PDB entry 2Q28 | X-ray diffraction, 1.74 A resolution | chains A and B

Chain A (and B):
Molecule: oxalyl-CoA decarboxylase
From: Escherichia coli
Notes: EC 4.1.1.8; chain B of this document is another copy of the same molecule, construct and numbering; everything in this record applies to it too
UniProt: P0AFI0 (OXC_ECOLI); residue numbers follow UniProt; this construct covers 1-564
Amino-acid sequence (564 residues; numbered 1 to 564; the number before each row is that of its first residue):
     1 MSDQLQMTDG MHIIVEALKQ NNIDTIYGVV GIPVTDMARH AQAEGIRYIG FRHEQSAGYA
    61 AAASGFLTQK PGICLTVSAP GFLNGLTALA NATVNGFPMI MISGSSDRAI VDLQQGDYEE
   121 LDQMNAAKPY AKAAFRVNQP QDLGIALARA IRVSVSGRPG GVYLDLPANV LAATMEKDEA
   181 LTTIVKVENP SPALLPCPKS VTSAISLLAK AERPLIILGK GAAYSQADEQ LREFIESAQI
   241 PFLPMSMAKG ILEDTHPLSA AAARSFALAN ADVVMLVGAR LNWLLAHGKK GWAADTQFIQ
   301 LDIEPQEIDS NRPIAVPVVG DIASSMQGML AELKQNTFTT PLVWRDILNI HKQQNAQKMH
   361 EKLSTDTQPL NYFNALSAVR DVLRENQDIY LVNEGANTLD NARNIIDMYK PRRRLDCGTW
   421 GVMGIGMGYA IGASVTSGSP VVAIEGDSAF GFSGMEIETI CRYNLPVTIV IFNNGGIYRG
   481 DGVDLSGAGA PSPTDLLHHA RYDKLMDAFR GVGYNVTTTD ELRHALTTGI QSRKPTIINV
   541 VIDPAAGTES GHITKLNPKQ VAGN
Unresolved in the structure: 1-4, 555-564
Curated features (UniProtKB/Swiss-Prot):
  - binding site (substrate): Ile32, Tyr118, Ala261 to Ser265, Asn355, Arg403, Asn404, Ser550 to His552
  - binding site (ADP): Arg158, Lys220, Arg280, Asp302, Ile322
  - binding site (thiamine diphosphate): Tyr372, Ala396 to Thr398, Gly421 to Met423, Ser448, Ala449, Tyr478
  - binding site (Mg(2+)): Asp447, Asn474, Gly476
Ion coordination: Mg2+: Asp447, Asn474, Gly476 (together with thiamine diphosphate)
Ligand contacts:
  - ADP (adenosine-5'-diphosphate): Asn95, Arg158, Pro159, Gly219, Lys220, Gly221, Tyr224, Ser225, Met245, Gly278, Ala279, Arg280, Asn282, Leu284, Asp302, Ile303, Glu304, Glu307, Gly320, Asp321, Ile322, Thr419
  - thiamine diphosphate (TPP): Val29, Val30, Gly31, Glu54, Val77, Pro80, Gly81, Asn84, Glu119, Tyr372, Gly395, Ala396, Asn397, Thr398, Gly421, Val422, Met423, Gly446, Asp447, Ser448, Ala449, Phe452, Asn474, Gly476, Ile477, Tyr478, Arg479

Interface between chain A and chain B:
Contacting residue pairs (34):
  Lys132(A) with Gln306(B)
  Ile145(A) with Asp309(B); Asn311(B)
  Arg149(A) with Gln306(B), hydrogen bond (side chain-backbone); Asp309(B); Ser310(B)
  Arg152(A) with Ile308(B); Asp309(B), salt bridge; Pro317(B)
  Val153(A) with Gln306(B)
  Ser156(A) with Pro305(B)
  Val185(A) with Pro313(B), hydrophobic
  Ala193(A) with Cys197(B), hydrogen bond (backbone-backbone)
  Leu194(A) with Leu195(B); Val319(B)
  Leu195(A) with Leu194(B); Leu195(B), hydrogen bond (backbone-backbone); Pro196(B)
  Pro196(A) with Leu195(B)
  Cys197(A) with Ala193(B), hydrogen bond (backbone-backbone)
  Pro305(A) with Ser156(B)
  Gln306(A) with Lys132(B); Arg149(B), hydrogen bond (backbone-side chain); Val153(B)
  Ile308(A) with Arg152(B)
  Asp309(A) with Ile145(B); Arg149(B); Arg152(B), salt bridge
  Ser310(A) with Arg149(B)
  Asn311(A) with Ile145(B)
  Pro313(A) with Val185(B), hydrophobic
  Pro317(A) with Arg152(B)
  Val319(A) with Pro192(B), hydrophobic; Leu194(B)
Interface residues without a listed pair, chain A (29 interface residues in all): Ala148, Gly157, Val187, Pro192, Pro198, Glu307, Arg312, Gly320
Interface residues without a listed pair, chain B (29 interface residues in all): Ala148, Gly157, Val187, Pro198, Glu307, Arg312, Gly320

Summary:
Chain A and chain B each contribute 29 residues to their interface, with 5 hydrogen bonds and 2 salt bridges.
Among the polar pairs are Arg152(A)-Asp309(B), Arg149(A)-Gln306(B) and Ala193(A)-Cys197(B). Ligands of chain
A: thiamine diphosphate and ADP.
Chain A and chain B are both oxalyl-CoA decarboxylase (Escherichia coli); the structure, Crystal structure of
oxalyl-coA decarboxylase from Escherichia coli in complex with adenosine-5`-diphosphate, was determined by
X-ray diffraction (same publication as 2Q27 and 2Q29).
